7XAQ - chains F and B of the 10 polymer chains in the assembly; structure by electron microscopy, 3.59 A resolution.

Chain F:
Molecule: fadD1
Organism: Pseudomonas aeruginosa PAO1
Sequence (43 nucleotides; row label = number of the first residue in the row):
     1 GACCGTGACC GAGACTAATG TCTCGGTCAT TTTTTTGACC GAA

Chain B:
Molecule: Probable transcriptional regulator
Organism: Pseudomonas aeruginosa PAO1
UniProt: Q9HZP1 (Q9HZP1_PSEAE); numbering as in UniProt (aligned over 1-212)
Amino-acid sequence (212 residues; numbered 1 to 212; the number before each row is that of its first residue):
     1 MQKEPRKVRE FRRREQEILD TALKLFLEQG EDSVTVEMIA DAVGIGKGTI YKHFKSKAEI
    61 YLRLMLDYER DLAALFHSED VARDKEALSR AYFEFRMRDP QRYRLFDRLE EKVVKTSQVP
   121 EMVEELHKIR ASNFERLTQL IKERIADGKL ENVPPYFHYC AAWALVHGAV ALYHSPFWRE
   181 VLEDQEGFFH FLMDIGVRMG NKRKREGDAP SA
Disordered / not traced: 1-3, 205-212

Chain F / chain B interface:
Pairs across the interface - 22 pairs, chain F then chain B:
  DT33(F) with Lys-7(B), salt bridge to the phosphate
  DT34(F) with Lys-7(B), salt bridge to the phosphate; Glu-10(B), phosphate contact; Arg-14(B), sugar contact
  DT35(F) with Arg-14(B), salt bridge to the phosphate; Thr-49(B), sugar contact; Lys-52(B), hydrogen bond to the base; His-53(B), base contact
  DT36(F) with Gly-48(B), base contact; Thr-49(B), phosphate contact; Tyr-51(B), base contact; Lys-52(B), hydrogen bond to the phosphate
  DG37(F) with Lys-47(B), base contact; Gly-48(B), base contact; Tyr-51(B), base contact
  DA38(F) with Lys-47(B), hydrogen bond to the base; Tyr-51(B), base contact
  DC39(F) with Glu-37(B), hydrogen bond to the base
  DC40(F) with Glu-37(B), hydrogen bond to the base
  DA42(F) with Gln-118(B), hydrogen bond to the sugar
  DA43(F) with Lys-112(B), sugar contact; Thr-116(B), phosphate contact
Interface residues without a listed pair, chain B (15 interface residues in all): Ile-45, Glu-111

Overview:
10 residues of chain F face 15 of chain B across their interface; the contacts include 6 hydrogen bonds and 3
salt bridges. Polar pairs include DT35(F)/Lys-52(B), DA38(F)/Lys-47(B) and DC39(F)/Glu-37(B).
Chain F is fadD1 and chain B is Probable transcriptional regulator, both from Pseudomonas aeruginosa PAO1; the
structure, Cryo-EM structure of PvrA-DNA complex, was determined by electron microscopy.
